5XT6 - chains A and C of the 4 polymer chains in the assembly; structure by X-ray diffraction, 3.50 A resolution.

# Chain A
Name: Cysteine desulfurase SufS
From: Bacillus subtilis (strain 168)
Notes: EC 2.8.1.7
UniProtKB: O32164 (SUFS_BACSU); numbering as in UniProt (aligned over 1-406)
Amino-acid sequence (419 residues; row label = number of the first residue in the row; numbers below 1 keep their minus sign (Met-2 is residue -2)):
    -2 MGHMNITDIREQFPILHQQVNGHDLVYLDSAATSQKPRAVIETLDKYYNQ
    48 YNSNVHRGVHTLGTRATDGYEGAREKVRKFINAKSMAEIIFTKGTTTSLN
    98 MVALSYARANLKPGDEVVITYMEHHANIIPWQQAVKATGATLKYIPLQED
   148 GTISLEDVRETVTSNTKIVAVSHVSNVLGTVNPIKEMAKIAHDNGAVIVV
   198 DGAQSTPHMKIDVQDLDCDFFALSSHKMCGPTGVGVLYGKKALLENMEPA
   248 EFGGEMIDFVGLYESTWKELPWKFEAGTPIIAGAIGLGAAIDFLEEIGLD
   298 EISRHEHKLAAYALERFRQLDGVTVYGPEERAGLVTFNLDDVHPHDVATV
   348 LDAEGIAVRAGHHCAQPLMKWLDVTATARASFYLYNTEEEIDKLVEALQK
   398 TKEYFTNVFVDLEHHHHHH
Not modelled in the structure: -2 to -1, 405-416
Differences from the reference sequence: expression tag (-2 to 0, 407-416)
Modified positions: Cys361 (S-mercaptocysteine; CSS)
Swiss-Prot annotation at these positions:
  - active site: Cys361 (Cysteine persulfide intermediate)
  - modified residue: Lys224 (N6-(pyridoxal phosphate)lysine)
Ion coordination: Zn2+: His342 (shared with Asp43(C), Cys66(C), Cys128(C) of chain C)
Residues lining bound ligands:
  - pyridoxyl-alanine-5-phosphate (PDA; 2-[(3-hydroxy-2-methyl-5-phosphonooxymethyl-pyridin-4-ylmethyl)-amino]-propionic acid), molecule 1: Ala28, Ala29, Gly91, Thr92, Thr93, His121, Ala123, Val171, Asn173, Asp198, Ala200, Gln201, Ser221, His223, Lys224, Arg356, His360, Cys361, Arg376
  - pyridoxyl-alanine-5-phosphate (PDA), molecule 2: Arg54, Gly274, Thr275

# Chain C
Name: Zinc-dependent sulfurtransferase SufU
From: Bacillus subtilis (strain 168)
Notes: EC 2.-.-.-
UniProtKB: O32163 (SUFU_BACSU); residue numbers follow UniProt; this construct covers 1-147
Amino-acid sequence (155 residues; each row starts with the number of its first residue):
     1 MSFNANLDTLYRQVIMDHYKNPRNKGVLNDSIVVDMNNPTCGDRIRLTMK
    51 LDGDIVEDAKFEGEGCSISMASASMMTQAIKGKDIETALSMSKIFSDMMQ
   101 GKEYDDSIDLGDIEALQGVSKFPARIKCATLSWKALEKGVAKEEGGNLEH
   151 HHHHH
Not modelled in the structure: 1-5, 141-155
Differences from the reference sequence: expression tag (148-155)
Modified positions: Cys41 (S-mercaptocysteine; CSS)
Swiss-Prot annotation at these positions:
  - binding site (Zn(2+)): Cys41, Asp43, Cys66, Cys128
Ion coordination: Zn2+: Asp43, Cys66, Cys128 (shared with His342(A) of chain A)

# How chain A and chain C interact
Residue-residue contacts (28):
  His340(A) - Gly42(C)  hydrogen bond (side chain-backbone)
  His340(A) - Gly65(C)
  His340(A) - Cys66(C)
  His342(A) - Asn38(C)
  His342(A) - Thr40(C)  hydrogen bond
  His342(A) - Gly42(C)
  His342(A) - Asp43(C)  salt bridge
  His342(A) - Cys66(C)
  His342(A) - Arg125(C)  hydrogen bond (backbone-side chain)
  His342(A) - Cys128(C)
  Asp343(A) - Tyr11(C)  hydrogen bond
  Asp343(A) - Cys66(C)
  Asp343(A) - Ser67(C)  hydrogen bond
  Asp343(A) - Arg125(C)  salt bridge
  Thr346(A) - Leu10(C)
  Thr346(A) - Tyr11(C)
  Thr346(A) - Phe122(C)
  Thr346(A) - Arg125(C)  hydrogen bond
  Val347(A) - Leu7(C)  hydrophobic
  Ala350(A) - Leu7(C)  hydrophobic
  His359(A) - Pro39(C)  hydrogen bond (side chain-backbone)
  His359(A) - Cys41(C)
  Thr372(A) - Cys41(C)
  Ala373(A) - Cys41(C)
  Tyr401(A) - Leu7(C)  hydrogen bond (side chain-backbone)
  Tyr401(A) - Asp8(C)  hydrogen bond
  Tyr401(A) - Tyr11(C)
  Phe402(A) - Tyr11(C)
Also at the interface, not in a pair above, chain A (13 interface residues in all): Ala357, Gln363
Also at the interface, not in a pair above, chain C (18 interface residues in all): Met16, Ile68

# Summary
Chain A and chain C form an interface of 13 and 18 residues respectively, with 9 hydrogen bonds and 2 salt
bridges. Polar pairs include His342(A)-Asp43(C), Asp343(A)-Arg125(C) and His340(A)-Gly42(C). Ligands of chain
A: pyridoxyl-alanine-5-phosphate.
Here chain A is Cysteine desulfurase SufS and chain C is Zinc-dependent sulfurtransferase SufU, both from
Bacillus subtilis (strain 168). Entry 5XT6 (A sulfur-transferring catalytic intermediate of SufS-SufU complex
from Bacillus subtilis) was determined by X-ray diffraction together with 5XT5 from the same study.
